Entry 7L8E (electron microscopy, 4.20 A resolution (low resolution: residue-level contacts below are approximate; hydrogen-bond / salt-bridge calls are withheld)); this record covers chains C and A of the 8 polymer chains in the assembly.

[Chain C]
Protein: Envelope glycoprotein gp160
From: Human immunodeficiency virus 1
Notes: fragment: GP120 domain, residues 30-661
UniProtKB: Q2N0S5 (Q2N0S5_9HIV1); the construct lacks a stretch of the UniProt sequence and is renumbered around it, so the offset changes along the chain: 31-141 = UniProt 30-140; 150-185 = UniProt 141-176; 188-309 = UniProt 187-308; 312-323 = UniProt 309-320; 3 more segments
Chain sequence (664 residues; each row starts with the number of its first residue; note: 14 numbers in that range are skipped by the numbering (no residue carries them; nothing is unmodelled there); a row labelled like 185A-185J holds insertion residues (185A, then the next letters in order); numbers below 1 keep their minus sign (Met-1 is residue -1)):
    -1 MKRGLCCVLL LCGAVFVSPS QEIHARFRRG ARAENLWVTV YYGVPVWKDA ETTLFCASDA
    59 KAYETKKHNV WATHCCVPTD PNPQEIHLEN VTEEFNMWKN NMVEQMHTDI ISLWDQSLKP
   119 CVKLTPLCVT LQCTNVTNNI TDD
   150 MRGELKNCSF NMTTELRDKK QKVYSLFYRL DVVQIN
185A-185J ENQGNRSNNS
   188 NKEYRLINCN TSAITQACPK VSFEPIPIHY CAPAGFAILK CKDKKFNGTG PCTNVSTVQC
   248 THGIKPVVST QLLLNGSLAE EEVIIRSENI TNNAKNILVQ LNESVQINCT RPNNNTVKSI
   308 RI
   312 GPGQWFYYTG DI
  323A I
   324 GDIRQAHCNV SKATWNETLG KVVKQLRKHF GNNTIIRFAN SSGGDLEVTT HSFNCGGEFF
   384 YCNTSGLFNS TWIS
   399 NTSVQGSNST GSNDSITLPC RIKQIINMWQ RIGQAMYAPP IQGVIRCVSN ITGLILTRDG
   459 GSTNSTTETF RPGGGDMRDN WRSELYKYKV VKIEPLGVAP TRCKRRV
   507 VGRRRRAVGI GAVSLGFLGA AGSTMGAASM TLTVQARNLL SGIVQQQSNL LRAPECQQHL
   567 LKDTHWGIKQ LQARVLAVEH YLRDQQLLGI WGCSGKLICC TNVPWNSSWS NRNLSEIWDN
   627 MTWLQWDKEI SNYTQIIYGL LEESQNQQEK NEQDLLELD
Not modelled in the structure: -1 to 32, 59-64, 185A-185J, 399-410, 508-665
Sequence notes: initiating methionine (-1); expression tag (0-30); conflict Lys64 (Glu63 in Q2N0S5), Cys73 (Ala72 in Q2N0S5), Thr240 (Pro239 in Q2N0S5), 20 further conflict positions vs the reference (Q2N0S5) not listed
Disulfides: Cys54-Cys73, Cys119-Cys205, Cys126-Cys196, Cys131-Cys157, Cys218-Cys247, Cys228-Cys239, Cys296-Cys331, Cys378-Cys445, Cys385-Cys418
Covalently attached groups: N-acetylglucosamine (NAG) linked to Asn88, Asn133, Asn156, Asn160, Asn197, Asn234, Asn241, Asn262, Asn276, Asn289, Asn295, Asn301, Asn332, Asn339, Asn355, Asn363, Asn386, Asn392, Asn448

[Chain A]
Protein: Envelope glycoprotein gp160
From: Human immunodeficiency virus 1
Notes: fragment: GP120 domain, residues 30-661
UniProtKB: Q2N0S5 (Q2N0S5_9HIV1); the construct lacks a stretch of the UniProt sequence and is renumbered around it, so the offset changes along the chain: 31-141 = UniProt 30-140; 150-185 = UniProt 141-176; 188-309 = UniProt 187-308; 312-323 = UniProt 309-320; 2 more segments
Chain sequence (664 residues; each row starts with the number of its first residue; note: 13 numbers in that range are skipped by the numbering (no residue carries them; nothing is unmodelled there); a row labelled like 185A-185J holds insertion residues (185A, then the next letters in order); numbers below 1 keep their minus sign (Met-1 is residue -1)):
    -1 MKRGLCCVLL LCGAVFVSPS QEIHARFRRG ARAENLWVTV YYGVPVWKDA ETTLFCASDA
    59 KAYETKKHNV WATHCCVPTD PNPQEIHLEN VTEEFNMWKN NMVEQMHTDI ISLWDQSLKP
   119 CVKLTPLCVT LQCTNVTNNI TDD
   150 MRGELKNCSF NMTTELRDKK QKVYSLFYRL DVVQIN
185A-185J ENQGNRSNNS
   188 NKEYRLINCN TSAITQACPK VSFEPIPIHY CAPAGFAILK CKDKKFNGTG PCTNVSTVQC
   248 THGIKPVVST QLLLNGSLAE EEVIIRSENI TNNAKNILVQ LNESVQINCT RPNNNTVKSI
   308 RI
   312 GPGQWFYYTG DI
  323A I
   324 GDIRQAHCNV SKATWNETLG KVVKQLRKHF GNNTIIRFAN SSGGDLEVTT HSFNCGGEFF
   384 YCNTSGLFNS TWIS
   399 NTSVQGSNST GSNDSITLPC RIKQIINMWQ RIGQAMYAPP IQGVIRCVSN ITGLILTRDG
   459 GSTNSTTETF RPGGGDMRDN WRSELYKYKV VKIEPLGVAP TRCKRRVVGR RRRAVGIGAV
   519 SLGFLGAAGS TMGAASMTLT VQARNLLSGI VQQQSNLLRA PECQQHLLKD THWGIKQLQA
   579 RVLAVEHYLR DQQLLGIWGC SGKLICCTNV PWNSSWSNRN LSEIWDNMTW LQWDKEISNY
   639 TQIIYGLLEE SQNQQEKNEQ DLLELD
Not modelled in the structure: -1 to 32, 60-64, 185A-185J, 399-409, 506-664
Sequence notes: initiating methionine (-1); expression tag (0-30); conflict Lys64 (Glu63 in Q2N0S5), Cys73 (Ala72 in Q2N0S5), Thr240 (Pro239 in Q2N0S5), 20 further conflict positions vs the reference (Q2N0S5) not listed
Disulfides: Cys54-Cys73, Cys119-Cys205, Cys126-Cys196, Cys131-Cys157, Cys218-Cys247, Cys228-Cys239, Cys296-Cys331, Cys378-Cys445, Cys385-Cys418
Covalently attached groups: N-acetylglucosamine (NAG) linked to Asn88, Asn133, Asn160, Asn197, Asn234, Asn241, Asn262, Asn276, Asn289, Asn295, Asn301, Asn332, Asn339, Asn355, Asn363, Asn386, Asn392, Asn448

[Chain C / chain A interface]
Pairs across the interface (16; chain C residue first):
  Glu164(C) - Cys196(A)
  Glu164(C) - Asn197(A)
  Leu165(C) - Cys126(A)
  Leu165(C) - Thr128(A)
  Arg166(C) - Pro124(A)
  Arg166(C) - Cys126(A)
  Arg166(C) - Val127(A)
  Arg166(C) - Thr162(A)
  Asp167(C) - Val127(A)
  Asp167(C) - Thr128(A)
  Lys168(C) - Thr128(A)
  Arg308(C) - Asn197(A)
  Pro313(C) - Cys196(A)
  Pro313(C) - Asn197(A)
  Pro313(C) - Thr198(A)
  Pro313(C) - Ser199(A)
Other interface residues (no listed pair), chain C (8 interface residues in all): Gly314
Other interface residues (no listed pair), chain A (15 interface residues in all): Asn160, Met161, Lys169, Ile184, Arg192, Ala200

[In short]
The interface between chain C and chain A involves 8 residues on one side and 15 on the other. Covalently
linked N-acetylglucosamine: at Asn88(C), Asn133(C), Asn156(C), Asn160(C), Asn197(C) and Asn234(C) and 13 more.
Both chains are Envelope glycoprotein gp160 (Human immunodeficiency virus 1). Entry 7L8E (BG505 SOSIP.v5.2(7S)
in complex with the polyclonal Fab pAbC-1 from animal Rh.33172 (Wk38 time point)) was determined by electron
microscopy (same publication as 7L7T, 7L7U, 7L85, 7L86, 7L87, 7L88 and 15 further entries).
